PDB entry 8WDU | electron microscopy, 2.24 A resolution | chains L and 9 of the 36 polymer chains in the assembly

== Chain L ==
Protein: Reaction center protein L chain
From: Allochromatium vinosum DSM 180
UniProtKB: P51762 (RCEL_ALLVD); residues 1-278 here = UniProt positions 1-278
Amino-acid sequence (278 residues; each row starts with the number of its first residue):
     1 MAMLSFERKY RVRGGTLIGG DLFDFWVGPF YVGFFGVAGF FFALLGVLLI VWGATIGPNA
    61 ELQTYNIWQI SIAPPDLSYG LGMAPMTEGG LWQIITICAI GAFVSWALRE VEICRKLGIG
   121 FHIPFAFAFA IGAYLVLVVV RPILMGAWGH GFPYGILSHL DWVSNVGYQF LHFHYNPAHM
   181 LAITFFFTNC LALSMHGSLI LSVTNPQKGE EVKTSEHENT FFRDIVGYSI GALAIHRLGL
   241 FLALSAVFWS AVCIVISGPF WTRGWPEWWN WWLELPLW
Unresolved in the structure: 1
Ion coordination: Fe ion: His196, His236 (shared with 3 residues of chain M)
Residues lining bound ligands:
  - bacteriochlorophyll a (BCL), molecule 1: Val47, Ile50, Phe103, Tyr134, Leu137, Phe152, Ile156, Leu157, His159, Leu160, Trp162, Val163
  - bacteriochlorophyll a (BCL), molecule 2: Phe103, Phe127, Ala130, Ile131, Ala133, Tyr134, Leu137, Trp162, Val163, Ser164, Val166, Gly167, Tyr168, Phe173, His174, His179, Ala182, Ile183, Phe186, Phe187, Val247, Ser250, Ala251, Cys253, Ile254
  - bacteriochlorophyll a (BCL), molecule 3: Val163, Tyr168, His174, Phe187
  - bacteriochlorophyll a (BCL), molecule 4: His174, His179, Met180, Ile183, Thr184, Phe187, Thr188, Leu191
  - bacteriopheophytin a (BPH), molecule 1: Phe42, Ala43, Gly46, Val47, Ile50, Ile95, Cys98, Ala99, Ala102, Phe103, Trp106, Glu110, Ile123, Ala126, Phe127, Phe129, Ala130, Tyr134, Phe152, Tyr154, Gly155, Ile156, His159, Phe186, Ala243, Leu244, Val247
  - bacteriopheophytin a (BPH), molecule 2: Phe187, Cys190, Leu191, Ser194, Met195, Ile225, Val226
  - menaquinone 8 (MQ8): Phe25, Val27, Phe30, Tyr31, Val32, Gly36, Val37, Phe40, Trp106, Arg109
  - Ubiquinone-8 (UQ8), molecule 1: Leu22, Phe23, Phe34, Phe35, Val37, Ala38, Phe41, Phe42, Leu45, Ile97, Cys98, Ile100, Gly101, Val104, Ser105
  - Ubiquinone-8 (UQ8), molecule 2: Thr184, Phe185, Thr188, Leu191, Ala192, Met195, His196, Leu199, Ile200, Glu218, Asn219, Phe222, Val226, Tyr228, Ser229, Ile230, Gly231, Ala232, Ile235, Leu238, Leu242
  - Ubiquinone-8 (UQ8), molecule 3: Trp269, Trp271, Trp272, Leu277, Trp278
  - Z41 ((2S)-3-hydroxypropane-1,2-diyl dihexadecanoate): Val136, Val140, Phe248, Ala251, Val252, Val255, Ile256, Phe260
Curated features (UniProtKB/Swiss-Prot):
  - binding site ((7R,8Z)-bacteriochlorophyll b): His159, His179
  - binding site (Fe cation): His196, His236
  - binding site (a ubiquinone): Phe222

== Chain 9 ==
Protein: Antenna complex alpha/beta subunit
From: Allochromatium vinosum DSM 180
UniProtKB: D3RP69 (D3RP69_ALLVD); residues 5-48 here correspond to UniProt positions 1-44 (UniProt number = residue number - 4)
Amino-acid sequence (44 residues; numbered 5 to 48; the number before each row is that of its first residue):
     5 MHKIWQIFDP RRTLVALFGF LFVLGLLIHF ILLSSPAFNW LSGS
Unresolved in the structure: 48
Modified positions: Met5 (N-formylmethionine; FME)
Residues lining bound ligands:
  - bacteriochlorophyll a (BCL), molecule 1: Phe22, Leu25, Phe26, Gly29, His33, Leu36, Trp44
  - bacteriochlorophyll a (BCL), molecule 2: Leu25, Leu28, Gly29, Ile32, His33, Leu36, Phe42
  - spirilloxanthin (CRT), molecule 1: Met5, Lys7, Ile8, Gln10, Ile11
  - spirilloxanthin (CRT), molecule 2: Leu18, Leu21, Phe22, Leu25, Leu28, Leu31, Ile32, Ile35
  - spirilloxanthin (CRT), molecule 3: Phe26, Gly29, Leu30, His33, Phe34, Leu37, Trp44
  - menaquinone 8 (MQ8): Arg16, Val19, Ala20
  - Ubiquinone-8 (UQ8): Leu18, Val19, Phe22, Gly23, Phe26, Leu30

== How chain L and chain 9 interact ==
Pairs across the interface (27):
  Asp21(L) - Arg15(9)  hydrogen bond (backbone-side chain)
  Leu22(L) - Arg15(9)  hydrogen bond (backbone-side chain)
  Phe23(L) - Val19(9)  hydrophobic
  Phe25(L) - Arg15(9)
  Phe25(L) - Arg16(9)
  Trp26(L) - Arg16(9)  hydrogen bond (backbone-side chain)
  Val27(L) - Arg16(9)
  Val37(L) - Val19(9)  hydrophobic
  Phe40(L) - Phe24(9)  hydrophobic
  Phe41(L) - Ala20(9)
  Phe41(L) - Gly23(9)
  Phe41(L) - Phe24(9)
  Phe41(L) - Val27(9)  hydrophobic
  Leu44(L) - Phe24(9)  hydrophobic
  Leu44(L) - Val27(9)  hydrophobic
  Leu45(L) - Val27(9)  hydrophobic
  Leu45(L) - Leu30(9)  hydrophobic
  Leu48(L) - Val27(9)  hydrophobic
  Leu48(L) - Leu31(9)  hydrophobic
  Leu49(L) - Phe34(9)  hydrophobic
  Trp52(L) - Phe34(9)
  Trp52(L) - Ile35(9)  hydrophobic
  Trp52(L) - Ser38(9)  hydrogen bond
  Met86(L) - Phe34(9)  hydrophobic
  Met86(L) - Ser38(9)
  Thr87(L) - Ser38(9)
  Ile94(L) - Phe34(9)  hydrophobic
Other interface residues (no listed pair), chain L (21 interface residues in all): Asp24, Gly28, Ile56, Leu91
Other interface residues (no listed pair), chain 9 (14 interface residues in all): Leu37, Ser39

== Overview ==
21 residues of chain L face 14 of chain 9 across their interface, with 4 hydrogen bonds. Among the polar pairs
are Asp21(L)-Arg15(9), Leu22(L)-Arg15(9) and Trp26(L)-Arg16(9). One Ubiquinone-8 molecule and one menaquinone
8 molecule are bound between chain L and chain 9.
Chain L is Reaction center protein L chain and chain 9 is Antenna complex alpha/beta subunit, both from
Allochromatium vinosum DSM 180; the structure, Photosynthetic LH1-RC complex from the purple sulfur bacterium
Allochromatium vinosum purified by sucrose density, was determined by electron microscopy (same publication as
8WDV).
